Entry 7V9F (X-ray diffraction, 2.50 A resolution); this record covers chains A and B of the 3 polymer chains in the assembly.

Chain A:
Name: BEN domain-containing protein 3
Organism: Mus musculus
UniProtKB: Q6PAL0 (BEND3_MOUSE); residue numbers follow UniProt; this construct covers 712-825
Amino-acid sequence (114 residues; row label = number of the first residue in the row):
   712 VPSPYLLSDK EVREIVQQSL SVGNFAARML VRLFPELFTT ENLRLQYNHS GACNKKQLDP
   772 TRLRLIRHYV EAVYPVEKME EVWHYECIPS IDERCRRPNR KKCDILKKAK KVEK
Disordered / not traced: 819-825
Sequence notes: engineered mutation Mse740 (Leu in Q6PAL0)
Modified / non-standard residues: Mse740 (selenomethionine); Mse790 (selenomethionine; parent Met)

Chain B:
Molecule: 16-nt DNA strand
Sequence (16 nucleotides; numbered 1 to 16; the number before each row is that of its first residue):
     1 TGGCCCCACG CGGTGC

How chain A and chain B interact:
Contacting residue pairs - 5 pairs, chain A then chain B:
  Leu731(A) - DC6(B)  sugar contact
  Ser732(A) - DC7(B)  hydrogen bond to the phosphate
  Asn735(A) - DC6(B)  hydrogen bond to the phosphate
  Asn735(A) - DC7(B)  phosphate contact
  Arg739(A) - DC6(B)  salt bridge to the phosphate

Overview:
Chain A and chain B form an interface of 4 and 2 residues respectively, with 2 hydrogen bonds and 1 salt
bridge. Polar pairs include Ser732(A)-DC7(B), Asn735(A)-DC6(B) and Arg739(A)-DC6(B).
Here chain A is BEN domain-containing protein 3 (Mus musculus) and chain B is a 16-nt DNA strand. Entry 7V9F
(Selenomethionine mutant (L740Sem) of BEN4 domain of protein Bend3 with DNA) was determined by X-ray
diffraction, deposited together with 7V9G, 7V9H and 7V9I.
